6RUI - chains A and B of the 20 polymer chains in the assembly; structure by electron microscopy, 2.70 A resolution.

[Chain A]
Molecule: DNA-directed RNA polymerase I subunit RPA190
Source organism: Saccharomyces cerevisiae
Notes: EC 2.7.7.6
UniProtKB: P10964 (RPA1_YEAST); residue numbers follow UniProt; this construct covers 1-1664
Amino-acid sequence (1664 residues; each row starts with the number of its first residue):
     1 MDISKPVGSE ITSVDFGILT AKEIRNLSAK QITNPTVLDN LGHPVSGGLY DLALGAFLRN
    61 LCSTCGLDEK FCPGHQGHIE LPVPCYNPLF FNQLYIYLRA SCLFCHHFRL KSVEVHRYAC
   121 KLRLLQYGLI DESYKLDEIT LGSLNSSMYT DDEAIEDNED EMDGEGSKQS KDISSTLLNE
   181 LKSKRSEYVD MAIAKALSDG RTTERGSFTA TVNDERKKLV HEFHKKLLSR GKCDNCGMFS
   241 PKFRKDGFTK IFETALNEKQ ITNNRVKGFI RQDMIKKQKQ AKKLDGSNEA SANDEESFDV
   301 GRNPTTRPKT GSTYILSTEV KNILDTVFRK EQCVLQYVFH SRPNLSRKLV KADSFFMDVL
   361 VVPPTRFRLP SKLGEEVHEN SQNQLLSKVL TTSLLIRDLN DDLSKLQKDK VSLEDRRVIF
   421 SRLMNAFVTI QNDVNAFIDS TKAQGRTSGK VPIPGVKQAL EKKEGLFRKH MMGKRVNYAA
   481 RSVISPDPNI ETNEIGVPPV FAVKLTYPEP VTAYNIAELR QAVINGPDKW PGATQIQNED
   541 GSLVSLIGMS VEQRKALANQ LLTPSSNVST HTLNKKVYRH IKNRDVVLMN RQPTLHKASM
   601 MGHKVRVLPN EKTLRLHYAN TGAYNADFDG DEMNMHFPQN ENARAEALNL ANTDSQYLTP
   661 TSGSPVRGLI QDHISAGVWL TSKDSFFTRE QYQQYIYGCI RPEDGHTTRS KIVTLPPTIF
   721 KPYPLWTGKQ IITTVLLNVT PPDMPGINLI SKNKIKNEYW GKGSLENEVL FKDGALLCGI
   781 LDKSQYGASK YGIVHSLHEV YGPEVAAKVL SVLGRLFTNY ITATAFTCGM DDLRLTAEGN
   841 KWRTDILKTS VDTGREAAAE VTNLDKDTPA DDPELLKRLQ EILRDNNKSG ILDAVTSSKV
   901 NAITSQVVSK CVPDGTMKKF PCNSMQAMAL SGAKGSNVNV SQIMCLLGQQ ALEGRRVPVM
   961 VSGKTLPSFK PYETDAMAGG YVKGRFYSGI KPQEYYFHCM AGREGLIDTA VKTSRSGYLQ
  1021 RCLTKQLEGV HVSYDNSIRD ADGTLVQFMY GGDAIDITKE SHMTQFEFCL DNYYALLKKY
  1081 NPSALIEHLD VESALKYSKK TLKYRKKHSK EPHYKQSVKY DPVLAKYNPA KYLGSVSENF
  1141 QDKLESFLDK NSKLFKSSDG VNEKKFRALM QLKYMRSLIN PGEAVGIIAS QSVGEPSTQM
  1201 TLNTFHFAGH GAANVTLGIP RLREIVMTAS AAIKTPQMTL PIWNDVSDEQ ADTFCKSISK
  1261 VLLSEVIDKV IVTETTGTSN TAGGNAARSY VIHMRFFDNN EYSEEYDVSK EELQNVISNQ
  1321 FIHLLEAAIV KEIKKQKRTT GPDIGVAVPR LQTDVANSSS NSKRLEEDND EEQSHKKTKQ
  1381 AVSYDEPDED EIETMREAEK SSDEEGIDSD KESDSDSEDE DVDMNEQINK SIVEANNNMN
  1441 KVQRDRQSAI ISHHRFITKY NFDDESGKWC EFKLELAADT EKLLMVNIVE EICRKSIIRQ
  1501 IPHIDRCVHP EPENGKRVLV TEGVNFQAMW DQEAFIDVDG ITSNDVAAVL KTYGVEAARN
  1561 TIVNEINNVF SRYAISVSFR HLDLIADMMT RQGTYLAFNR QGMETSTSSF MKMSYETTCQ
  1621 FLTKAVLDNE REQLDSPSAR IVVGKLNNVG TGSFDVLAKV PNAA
Not modelled in the structure: 23, 142-171, 271-311, 407-416, 1154-1159, 1206-1213, 1279-1286, 1339-1432, 1664
Curated features (UniProtKB/Swiss-Prot):
  - region: Pro992 to Glu1004 (Bridging helix)
  - binding site (Zn(2+)): Cys62, Cys65, Cys72, His75, Cys102, Cys105, Cys233, Cys236
  - binding site (Mg(2+)): Asp627, Asp629, Asp631
  - modified residue (Phosphoserine): Ser889, Ser1636

[Chain B]
Molecule: DNA-directed RNA polymerase I subunit RPA135
Source organism: Saccharomyces cerevisiae
Notes: EC 2.7.7.6
UniProtKB: P22138 (RPA2_YEAST); residues 1-1203 here = UniProt positions 1-1203
Amino-acid sequence (1203 residues; row label = number of the first residue in the row):
     1 MSKVIKPPGQ ARTADFRTLE RESRFINPPK DKSAFPLLQE AVQPHIGSFN ALTEGPDGGL
    61 LNLGVKDIGE KVIFDGKPLN SEDEISNSGY LGNKLSVSVE QVSIAKPMSN DGVSSAVERK
   121 VYPSESRQRL TSYRGKLLLK LKWSVNNGEE NLFEVRDCGG LPVMLQSNRC HLNKMSPYEL
   181 VQHKEESDEI GGYFIVNGIE KLIRMLIVQR RNHPMAIIRP SFANRGASYS HYGIQIRSVR
   241 PDQTSQTNVL HYLNDGQVTF RFSWRKNEYL VPVVMILKAL CHTSDREIFD GIIGNDVKDS
   301 FLTDRLELLL RGFKKRYPHL QNRTQVLQYL GDKFRVVFQA SPDQSDLEVG QEVLDRIVLV
   361 HLGKDGSQDK FRMLLFMIRK LYSLVAGECS PDNPDATQHQ EVLLGGFLYG MILKEKIDEY
   421 LQNIIAQVRM DINRGMAINF KDKRYMSRVL MRVNENIGSK MQYFLSTGNL VSQSGLDLQQ
   481 VSGYTVVAEK INFYRFISHF RMVHRGSFFA QLKTTTVRKL LPESWGFLCP VHTPDGSPCG
   541 LLNHFAHKCR ISTQQSDVSR IPSILYSLGV APASHTFAAG PSLCCVQIDG KIIGWVSHEQ
   601 GKIIADTLRY WKVEGKTPGL PIDLEIGYVP PSTRGQYPGL YLFGGHSRML RPVRYLPLDK
   661 EDIVGPFEQV YMNIAVTPQE IQNNVHTHVE FTPTNILSIL ANLTPFSDFN QSPRNMYQCQ
   721 MGKQTMGTPG VALCHRSDNK LYRLQTGQTP IVKANLYDDY GMDNFPNGFN AVVAVISYTG
   781 YDMDDAMIIN KSADERGFGY GTMYKTEKVD LALNRNRGDP ITQHFGFGND EWPKEWLEKL
   841 DEDGLPYIGT YVEEGDPICA YFDDTLNKTK IKTYHSSEPA YIEEVNLIGD ESNKFQELQT
   901 VSIKYRIRRT PQIGDKFSSR HGQKGVCSRK WPTIDMPFSE TGIQPDIIIN PHAFPSRMTI
   961 GMFVESLAGK AGALHGIAQD STPWIFNEDD TPADYFGEQL AKAGYNYHGN EPMYSGATGE
  1021 ELRADIYVGV VYYQRLRHMV NDKFQVRSTG PVNSLTMQPV KGRKRHGGIR VGEMERDALI
  1081 GHGTSFLLQD RLLNSSDYTQ ASVCRECGSI LTTQQSVPRI GSISTVCCRR CSMRFEDAKK
  1141 LLTKSEDGEK IFIDDSQIWE DGQGNKFVGG NETTTVAIPF VLKYLDSELS AMGIRLRYNV
  1201 EPK
Not modelled in the structure: 1-11, 112-116, 1141-1147
Curated features (UniProtKB/Swiss-Prot):
  - zinc finger: Cys1104 to Cys1131 (C4-type)
  - modified residue: Ser2 (N-acetylserine), Ser81 (Phosphoserine), Ser1156 (Phosphoserine)
  - mutagenesis: Cys1104 (C1104A: No effect; when associated with A-1107; A-1128 and A-1131), Cys1107 (C1107A: Lethal. Abolishes recruitment of RPA1 to Pol I. No effect; when associated with A-1104; A-1128 and A-1131), Cys1127 (C1127R: Responsible of suppression of RPA190-5 and RPA190-1 mutations), Cys1128 (C1128A: No effect; when associated with A-1104; A-1107 and A-1131), Cys1131 (C1131A: No effect; when associated with A-1104; A-1107 and A-1128)

[Interface between chain A and chain B]
Pairs across the interface - 389 pairs, chain A then chain B:
  Met1(A) - Asn1094(B)  hydrogen bond (backbone-backbone)
  Met1(A) - Tyr1098(B)  hydrophobic
  Lys5(A) - Gln1100(B)  hydrogen bond (backbone-side chain)
  Val7(A) - Gln1100(B)
  Val7(A) - Thr1175(B)
  Val7(A) - Val1176(B)  hydrophobic
  Ser9(A) - Thr1174(B)  hydrogen bond
  Ser9(A) - Thr1175(B)
  Ser9(A) - Val1176(B)
  Ser9(A) - Val1200(B)
  Ser9(A) - Pro1202(B)  hydrogen bond (side chain-backbone)
  Ser9(A) - Lys1203(B)
  Glu10(A) - Val1200(B)
  Glu10(A) - Glu1201(B)
  Glu10(A) - Pro1202(B)
  Ile11(A) - Ile1178(B)  hydrophobic
  Ile11(A) - Asn1199(B)
  Thr12(A) - Asn1199(B)  hydrogen bond (side chain-backbone)
  Thr12(A) - Glu1201(B)  hydrogen bond
  Thr12(A) - Pro1202(B)
  Ser13(A) - Arg1197(B)
  Ser13(A) - Tyr1198(B)
  Ser13(A) - Asn1199(B)  hydrogen bond
  Val14(A) - Leu1196(B)  hydrophobic
  Val14(A) - Arg1197(B)
  Val14(A) - Tyr1198(B)  hydrophobic
  Asp15(A) - Arg1195(B)
  Asp15(A) - Leu1196(B)
  Asp15(A) - Arg1197(B)  hydrogen bond (backbone-backbone)
  Asp15(A) - Asn1199(B)  hydrogen bond
  Phe16(A) - Arg1195(B)
  Phe16(A) - Leu1196(B)  hydrophobic
  Gly17(A) - Ile1194(B)
  Gly17(A) - Arg1195(B)  hydrogen bond (backbone-backbone)
  Ile18(A) - Gly1193(B)
  Ile18(A) - Arg1195(B)
  Leu19(A) - Arg1130(B)
  Leu19(A) - Gly1193(B)  hydrogen bond (backbone-backbone)
  Leu19(A) - Arg1195(B)
  Arg25(A) - Arg1134(B)
  Asn26(A) - Arg1129(B)
  Asn26(A) - Arg1130(B)  hydrogen bond (side chain-backbone)
  Asn26(A) - Ser1132(B)  hydrogen bond (side chain-backbone)
  Leu27(A) - Thr1112(B)
  Leu27(A) - Arg1129(B)  hydrogen bond (backbone-side chain)
  Leu27(A) - Arg1130(B)
  Ala29(A) - Arg1129(B)
  Lys30(A) - Arg1129(B)
  Ser63(A) - Gly1162(B)
  Ser63(A) - Gln1163(B)  hydrogen bond (backbone-backbone)
  Thr64(A) - Gln1114(B)  hydrogen bond
  Thr64(A) - Val1117(B)
  Thr64(A) - Arg1129(B)
  Thr64(A) - Asp1161(B)
  Thr64(A) - Gly1162(B)
  Cys65(A) - Gln1114(B)
  Cys65(A) - Gln1115(B)
  Cys65(A) - Val1117(B)
  Gly66(A) - Val1117(B)
  His75(A) - Gln1114(B)
  Gln76(A) - Leu1111(B)
  Gln76(A) - Ser1190(B)
  Asn87(A) - Met1192(B)  hydrogen bond (side chain-backbone)
  Leu89(A) - Met1192(B)  hydrophobic
  Leu89(A) - Ile1194(B)  hydrophobic
  Val361(A) - Ser1190(B)
  Val361(A) - Ala1191(B)
  Pro363(A) - Glu1188(B)
  Arg366(A) - Phe1180(B)
  Arg366(A) - Lys1183(B)
  Phe367(A) - Leu1055(B)
  Phe367(A) - Phe1180(B)  hydrophobic
  Phe367(A) - Lys1183(B)
  Phe367(A) - Tyr1184(B)
  Phe367(A) - Ser1187(B)
  Leu369(A) - Ser1054(B)
  Gln382(A) - Glu1188(B)
  Phe437(A) - Ala1191(B)
  Ile438(A) - Ala1191(B)
  Ile438(A) - Met1192(B)  hydrophobic
  Val456(A) - Glu1188(B)
  Val456(A) - Met1192(B)
  Lys457(A) - Met1192(B)
  Leu460(A) - Leu1189(B)  hydrophobic
  Leu460(A) - Met1192(B)  hydrophobic
  Leu466(A) - Val1181(B)  hydrophobic
  Leu466(A) - Tyr1184(B)  hydrophobic
  Leu466(A) - Leu1185(B)  hydrophobic
  Phe467(A) - Leu1185(B)  hydrophobic
  Arg468(A) - Arg1070(B)  hydrogen bond (backbone-side chain)
  Lys469(A) - Arg1070(B)  hydrogen bond (backbone-side chain)
  His470(A) - Thr1056(B)
  His470(A) - Gln1058(B)  hydrogen bond (backbone-side chain)
  His470(A) - Val1181(B)
  Met471(A) - Val1181(B)  hydrophobic
  Met471(A) - Leu1185(B)  hydrophobic
  Met472(A) - Glu1073(B)
  Met472(A) - Arg1076(B)
  Met472(A) - Leu1092(B)
  Gly473(A) - Arg1070(B)
  Gly473(A) - Val1071(B)
  Lys474(A) - Gln1058(B)
  Lys474(A) - Ile1069(B)
  Lys474(A) - Arg1070(B)
  Lys474(A) - Val1071(B)  hydrogen bond (backbone-backbone)
  Lys474(A) - Leu1092(B)  hydrogen bond (side chain-backbone)
  Lys474(A) - Ser1096(B)
  Lys474(A) - Asp1097(B)  salt bridge
  Lys474(A) - Pro1179(B)
  Arg475(A) - Pro1059(B)
  Arg475(A) - Lys1061(B)
  Arg475(A) - Gly1068(B)  hydrogen bond (side chain-backbone)
  Arg475(A) - Ile1069(B)
  Arg475(A) - Arg1070(B)
  Arg475(A) - Ser1096(B)  hydrogen bond (backbone-side chain)
  Val476(A) - Pro1059(B)
  Val476(A) - Gly1068(B)
  Val476(A) - Ile1069(B)  hydrogen bond (backbone-backbone)
  Val476(A) - Val1071(B)  hydrophobic
  Val476(A) - Arg1091(B)
  Val476(A) - Ser1095(B)
  Asn477(A) - Arg1047(B)  hydrogen bond
  Asn477(A) - Ser1048(B)
  Asn477(A) - Thr1049(B)
  Asn477(A) - Pro1059(B)
  Asn477(A) - Arg1091(B)  hydrogen bond (backbone-side chain)
  Asn477(A) - Ser1095(B)  hydrogen bond (backbone-backbone)
  Tyr478(A) - Arg1047(B)  hydrogen bond (backbone-backbone)
  Tyr478(A) - Ser1048(B)  hydrogen bond (backbone-backbone)
  Tyr478(A) - Arg1091(B)
  Ala479(A) - Val1046(B)
  Ala479(A) - Arg1047(B)  hydrogen bond (backbone-backbone)
  Ala479(A) - Ile1069(B)  hydrophobic
  Ala480(A) - Gln1045(B)
  Ala480(A) - Val1046(B)  hydrophobic
  Ala480(A) - Ile1069(B)
  Arg481(A) - Phe1044(B)
  Arg481(A) - Gln1045(B)  hydrogen bond (backbone-backbone)
  Val483(A) - Lys1043(B)
  Pro486(A) - Tyr781(B)
  Pro486(A) - Ser928(B)
  Asp487(A) - Tyr781(B)  hydrogen bond
  Pro488(A) - Gly780(B)
  Pro488(A) - Tyr781(B)
  Asn489(A) - Tyr781(B)  hydrogen bond
  Val500(A) - Phe1044(B)  hydrophobic
  Phe501(A) - Phe1044(B)  hydrophobic
  Phe501(A) - Gln1045(B)
  Phe501(A) - Val1046(B)  hydrophobic
  Lys504(A) - Val1046(B)
  Lys504(A) - Ser1048(B)
  Leu505(A) - Val1046(B)  hydrophobic
  Leu505(A) - Arg1047(B)
  Leu588(A) - Leu1087(B)  hydrophobic
  Asn590(A) - Glu1075(B)
  Gln592(A) - Glu1075(B)  hydrogen bond
  Pro593(A) - Met1074(B)  hydrophobic
  Thr594(A) - Met1074(B)
  Thr594(A) - Glu1075(B)  hydrogen bond
  Thr594(A) - Ala1078(B)
  Lys597(A) - Ala1078(B)
  Lys597(A) - Gly1081(B)
  Lys597(A) - His1082(B)  hydrogen bond (backbone-side chain)
  Met600(A) - Glu1075(B)
  Met600(A) - His1082(B)  hydrogen bond (backbone-side chain)
  Glu611(A) - Arg929(B)  salt bridge
  Arg615(A) - Tyr781(B)
  Arg615(A) - Ile913(B)
  Arg615(A) - Ser928(B)  hydrogen bond (side chain-backbone)
  Tyr618(A) - Gly780(B)  hydrogen bond (side chain-backbone)
  Tyr618(A) - Tyr781(B)
  Tyr618(A) - Asp782(B)
  Tyr618(A) - Met783(B)  hydrophobic
  Asp627(A) - Asp785(B)
  Phe628(A) - Asp785(B)
  Phe628(A) - Val926(B)
  Asp629(A) - Asp785(B)
  Asp629(A) - Lys916(B)
  Asp629(A) - Val926(B)
  Glu632(A) - Lys1043(B)
  Asn634(A) - Ile1069(B)
  His636(A) - Val1071(B)
  His636(A) - Arg1091(B)  hydrogen bond
  Phe637(A) - Arg1091(B)  hydrogen bond (backbone-side chain)
  Pro638(A) - Asp1090(B)
  Gln639(A) - Asp1090(B)  hydrogen bond (backbone-side chain)
  Gln639(A) - Ser1095(B)
  Asn640(A) - Asp1090(B)
  Asn642(A) - Phe1086(B)
  Ala643(A) - Leu1087(B)
  Ala643(A) - Asp1090(B)
  Glu646(A) - Thr1084(B)
  Glu646(A) - Ser1085(B)  hydrogen bond (side chain-backbone)
  Glu646(A) - Phe1086(B)  hydrogen bond (side chain-backbone)
  Glu646(A) - Leu1087(B)  hydrogen bond (side chain-backbone)
  Leu650(A) - His1082(B)
  Leu650(A) - Thr1084(B)
  Ala651(A) - His1082(B)
  Gln656(A) - His1082(B)  hydrogen bond
  Ile670(A) - Met783(B)  hydrophobic
  Ile670(A) - Asp784(B)
  Gln671(A) - Met783(B)
  Gln671(A) - Asp784(B)  hydrogen bond
  Gln671(A) - His952(B)  hydrogen bond (backbone-side chain)
  Asp672(A) - Ser777(B)
  Asp672(A) - Met783(B)
  Asp672(A) - Asn950(B)  hydrogen bond
  Asp672(A) - His952(B)  salt bridge
  His673(A) - Met783(B)
  Ser675(A) - His952(B)
  Trp679(A) - Arg1023(B)
  Ile821(A) - Ser777(B)
  Ile821(A) - Tyr778(B)  hydrophobic
  Thr822(A) - Tyr778(B)  hydrogen bond (side chain-backbone)
  Thr822(A) - Ser1015(B)  hydrogen bond (backbone-side chain)
  Thr822(A) - Ala1017(B)
  Thr824(A) - Arg1023(B)
  Ala825(A) - Ile776(B)  hydrophobic
  Ala825(A) - Ser777(B)
  Ala825(A) - Leu1022(B)  hydrophobic
  Ala825(A) - Arg1023(B)  hydrogen bond (backbone-side chain)
  Phe826(A) - Ile776(B)
  Phe826(A) - Ser777(B)  hydrogen bond (backbone-backbone)
  Phe826(A) - Pro951(B)
  Phe826(A) - His952(B)
  Thr827(A) - Val775(B)  hydrogen bond (side chain-backbone)
  Thr827(A) - Asp1025(B)
  Thr827(A) - Ile1026(B)
  Thr827(A) - Tyr1027(B)  hydrogen bond (side chain-backbone)
  Cys828(A) - Val775(B)
  Cys828(A) - Pro951(B)  hydrophobic
  Cys828(A) - Phe963(B)
  Cys828(A) - Tyr1027(B)
  Gly829(A) - Phe963(B)
  Gly829(A) - Tyr1027(B)
  Met830(A) - Phe963(B)  hydrophobic
  Met830(A) - Val964(B)  hydrophobic
  Met830(A) - Ala993(B)  hydrophobic
  Met830(A) - Tyr1027(B)
  Asp831(A) - His1008(B)
  Asp831(A) - Asn1010(B)
  Arg834(A) - Asp994(B)  salt bridge
  Arg834(A) - Tyr1007(B)
  Arg834(A) - His1008(B)
  Arg843(A) - Glu988(B)  salt bridge
  Gln880(A) - Ser632(B)
  Gln880(A) - Thr633(B)  hydrogen bond (side chain-backbone)
  Arg884(A) - Thr633(B)  hydrogen bond (side chain-backbone)
  Arg884(A) - Arg634(B)  hydrogen bond (side chain-backbone)
  Arg884(A) - Gly635(B)
  Met925(A) - Pro955(B)  hydrophobic
  Met928(A) - Pro951(B)
  Met928(A) - His952(B)
  Met928(A) - Pro955(B)  hydrophobic
  Ala933(A) - His952(B)
  Lys934(A) - His952(B)  hydrogen bond (side chain-backbone)
  Lys934(A) - Pro955(B)
  Lys934(A) - Ser956(B)
  Asn939(A) - Pro955(B)
  Asn939(A) - Met958(B)
  Gln942(A) - Met958(B)
  Ile943(A) - Ile960(B)  hydrophobic
  Glu953(A) - Lys519(B)  salt bridge
  Pro958(A) - Pro522(B)
  Met960(A) - Pro522(B)
  Met960(A) - Val670(B)  hydrophobic
  Val961(A) - Gln636(B)
  Ser962(A) - Val670(B)  hydrogen bond (side chain-backbone)
  Ser962(A) - Tyr671(B)
  Lys964(A) - Val670(B)
  Lys964(A) - Met672(B)  hydrogen bond (side chain-backbone)
  Lys964(A) - Asn673(B)
  Thr965(A) - Pro522(B)
  Leu966(A) - Trp525(B)  hydrophobic
  Pro967(A) - Trp525(B)
  Pro967(A) - Gln669(B)
  Pro967(A) - Met672(B)
  Pro967(A) - Asn673(B)
  Pro967(A) - Ile674(B)  hydrogen bond (backbone-backbone)
  Ser968(A) - Ile674(B)
  Ser968(A) - Val676(B)
  Ser968(A) - His686(B)  hydrogen bond (backbone-side chain)
  Phe969(A) - Asn673(B)  hydrogen bond (backbone-side chain)
  Lys970(A) - Asn673(B)
  Lys970(A) - Val685(B)
  Pro971(A) - Asn673(B)
  Phe986(A) - Phe709(B)
  Phe986(A) - Asn710(B)
  Phe986(A) - Gln711(B)
  Phe986(A) - Ile960(B)  hydrophobic
  Tyr987(A) - Phe709(B)
  Tyr987(A) - Ile960(B)
  Tyr987(A) - Thr991(B)
  Tyr987(A) - Ala993(B)
  Ser988(A) - Phe709(B)
  Ser988(A) - Asn987(B)
  Ser988(A) - Glu988(B)
  Gly989(A) - Asp708(B)
  Gly989(A) - Phe709(B)
  Ile990(A) - Asp708(B)  hydrogen bond (backbone-backbone)
  Ile990(A) - Trp984(B)  hydrogen bond (backbone-side chain)
  Lys991(A) - Glu680(B)  salt bridge
  Lys991(A) - Trp984(B)
  Pro992(A) - Trp525(B)
  Pro992(A) - Val676(B)  hydrophobic
  Pro992(A) - Pro693(B)  hydrophobic
  Pro992(A) - Trp984(B)
  Gln993(A) - Val676(B)
  Gln993(A) - Glu680(B)  hydrogen bond
  Tyr995(A) - Val531(B)
  Tyr995(A) - Leu697(B)  hydrophobic
  Tyr995(A) - Ser707(B)
  Tyr995(A) - Asp708(B)
  Tyr995(A) - Asn715(B)
  Tyr995(A) - Trp984(B)  hydrophobic
  Tyr996(A) - Leu520(B)
  Tyr996(A) - Leu521(B)  hydrogen bond (side chain-backbone)
  Tyr996(A) - Ser524(B)
  Tyr996(A) - Trp525(B)  hydrophobic
  Tyr996(A) - Pro530(B)  hydrophobic
  His998(A) - Gln711(B)
  His998(A) - Ser712(B)  hydrogen bond (side chain-backbone)
  Cys999(A) - Leu520(B)
  Cys999(A) - Pro530(B)  hydrophobic
  Cys999(A) - Val531(B)  hydrophobic
  Cys999(A) - Ser712(B)  hydrogen bond
  Cys999(A) - Met716(B)
  Met1000(A) - Leu520(B)  hydrophobic
  Met1000(A) - Pro522(B)  hydrophobic
  Arg1003(A) - Arg518(B)  hydrogen bond (side chain-backbone)
  Arg1003(A) - Lys519(B)
  Arg1003(A) - Leu520(B)
  Arg1003(A) - Pro530(B)
  Arg1003(A) - Gly540(B)
  Arg1003(A) - Met716(B)
  Leu1006(A) - Asp535(B)
  Leu1006(A) - Cys539(B)  hydrophobic
  Ile1007(A) - Thr515(B)
  Ile1007(A) - Arg518(B)
  Ala1010(A) - Arg518(B)
  Ala1010(A) - Gly536(B)
  Val1011(A) - Lys513(B)
  Thr1024(A) - Asp1077(B)  hydrogen bond
  Glu1028(A) - Arg1076(B)  salt bridge
  Ala1184(A) - Ile1080(B)
  Ile1187(A) - Asp1077(B)
  Ile1187(A) - Ile1080(B)  hydrophobic
  Ile1187(A) - Gly1081(B)
  Ile1188(A) - Gly1081(B)
  Gln1191(A) - Asp1077(B)  hydrogen bond (side chain-backbone)
  Gln1191(A) - Ala1078(B)
  Glu1332(A) - Asp255(B)
  Gln1336(A) - Lys315(B)
  Glu1481(A) - Lys315(B)
  Lys1482(A) - Asp304(B)  salt bridge
  Lys1482(A) - Glu307(B)  salt bridge
  Lys1482(A) - Leu308(B)
  Leu1484(A) - Arg305(B)
  Leu1484(A) - Leu308(B)  hydrophobic
  Asn1487(A) - Arg305(B)  hydrogen bond
  Cys1619(A) - Met1192(B)  hydrophobic
  Leu1622(A) - Leu1189(B)  hydrophobic
  Leu1622(A) - Ile1194(B)  hydrophobic
  Val1626(A) - Ile1194(B)  hydrophobic
  Arg1631(A) - Asn1199(B)
  Ile1641(A) - Arg1076(B)
  Ile1641(A) - Leu1088(B)  hydrophobic
  Ile1641(A) - Leu1092(B)  hydrophobic
  Val1642(A) - Pro1179(B)
  Val1642(A) - Leu1182(B)
  Val1643(A) - Pro1179(B)
  Val1643(A) - Leu1182(B)  hydrophobic
  Gly1644(A) - Gln1089(B)  hydrogen bond (backbone-side chain)
  Gly1644(A) - Leu1093(B)
  Gly1644(A) - Pro1179(B)
  Lys1645(A) - Gln1089(B)
  Leu1646(A) - Ser1085(B)
  Leu1646(A) - Phe1086(B)  hydrophobic
  Leu1646(A) - Gln1089(B)
  Asn1647(A) - Ile1080(B)
  Asn1647(A) - Ser1085(B)
  Asn1647(A) - Leu1088(B)
  Val1649(A) - Gly1083(B)
  Val1649(A) - Ser1085(B)  hydrogen bond (backbone-side chain)
  Gly1650(A) - Gly1083(B)
  Thr1651(A) - Gly1083(B)  hydrogen bond (backbone-backbone)
  Thr1651(A) - Ser1085(B)  hydrogen bond (side chain-backbone)
  Thr1651(A) - Phe1086(B)
  Gly1652(A) - Ser1085(B)
Interface residues without a listed pair, chain A (195 interface residues in all): Gly8, Ser28, Met357, Pro364, Ala459, Ser482, Ser485, Lys612, Thr613, Gly630, Ala647, Gln691, Thr818, Ala823, Leu833, Met917, Gly935, Arg985, Gly1002, Pro1637, Ser1638
Interface residues without a listed pair, chain B (190 interface residues in all): Gly256, Arg311, Ser390, Glu523, Cys529, Thr533, Gln682, Ile696, Pro713, Thr779, Ala786, Gln912, Leu967, Thr1018, Glu1020, Val1040, Val1060, Gly1072, Leu1079, Thr1113, Ala1177

[Summary]
Chain A and chain B form an interface of 195 and 190 residues respectively; the contacts include 79 hydrogen
bonds and 10 salt bridges. Polar contacts include Lys474(A)-Asp1097(B), Glu611(A)-Arg929(B) and
Asp672(A)-His952(B).
Chain A is DNA-directed RNA polymerase I subunit RPA190 and chain B is DNA-directed RNA polymerase I subunit
RPA135, both from Saccharomyces cerevisiae; the structure, RNA Polymerase I Pre-initiation complex DNA opening
intermediate 2, was determined by electron microscopy together with 6RQH, 6RQL, 6RQT, 6RRD, 6RUO and 6RWE from
the same study.
